Entry 8IFO (X-ray diffraction, 2.20 A resolution); this record covers chains B and D of the 4 polymer chains in the assembly.

[Chain B]
Protein: Estrogen-related receptor gamma
From: Homo sapiens
UniProtKB: P62508 (ERR3_HUMAN); residues 123-219 here = UniProt positions 123-219
Sequence (105 residues; each row starts with the number of its first residue):
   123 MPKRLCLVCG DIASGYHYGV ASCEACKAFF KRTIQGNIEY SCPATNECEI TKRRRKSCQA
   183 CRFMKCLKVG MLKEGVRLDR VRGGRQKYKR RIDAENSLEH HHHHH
Disordered / not traced: 123, 204-227
Construct notes: expression tag (220-227)
Swiss-Prot annotation at these positions:
  - DNA-binding region: Lys-125 to Leu-200 (Nuclear receptor)
  - zinc finger (NR C4-type): Cys-128 to Cys-148, Cys-164 to Cys-188
Ion coordination: Zn2+ site 1: Cys-128, Cys-131, Cys-145, Cys-148; Zn2+ site 2: Cys-164, Cys-170, Cys-180, Cys-183
Small-molecule neighbours: malonate ion (MLI): Pro-124, Arg-126, Gly-137, Tyr-138

[Chain D]
Molecule: 17-nt DNA strand
Sequence (17 nucleotides; numbered 1 to 17; the number before each row is that of its first residue):
     1 GTTTCACCTT TGTCCTC
Small-molecule neighbours: malonate ion (MLI): DC8, DT9, DT10

[Interface between chain B and chain D]
Pairs across the interface - 14 pairs, chain B then chain D:
  Glu-146(B) / DA6(D)  base contact
  Glu-146(B) / DC7(D)  hydrogen bond to the base
  Ala-147(B) / DC5(D)  phosphate contact
  Ala-150(B) / DC5(D)  base contact
  Phe-151(B) / DT4(D)  phosphate contact
  Arg-154(B) / DT3(D)  salt bridge to the phosphate
  Arg-154(B) / DT4(D)  salt bridge to the phosphate
  Arg-177(B) / DC5(D)  salt bridge to the phosphate
  Arg-177(B) / DA6(D)  salt bridge to the phosphate
  Lys-178(B) / DT4(D)  phosphate contact
  Lys-178(B) / DC5(D)  phosphate contact
  Gln-181(B) / DT3(D)  hydrogen bond to the phosphate
  Gln-181(B) / DT4(D)  hydrogen bond to the phosphate
  Arg-184(B) / DC5(D)  salt bridge to the phosphate
Interface residues without a listed pair, chain B (11 interface residues in all): Lys-149, Arg-199
Interface residues without a listed pair, chain D (8 interface residues in all): DC8, DT11, DG12

[Overview]
11 residues of chain B and 8 residues of chain D are in contact; the contacts include 3 hydrogen bonds and 5
salt bridges. Among the polar pairs are Glu-146(B)/DC7(D), Gln-181(B)/DT3(D) and Gln-181(B)/DT4(D). Chain B
binds malonate ion. Chain D binds malonate ion.
Here chain B is Estrogen-related receptor gamma (Homo sapiens) and chain D is a 17-nt DNA strand. Entry 8IFO
(Crystal structure of estrogen related receptor-gamma DNA binding domain complexed with Pla2g12b promoter) was
determined by X-ray diffraction.
